PDB entry 8KH5 | electron microscopy, 2.83 A resolution | chains B and E of the 5 polymer chains in the assembly

Chain B:
Molecule: Guanine nucleotide-binding protein G(s) subunit alpha isoforms short
Source organism: Homo sapiens
UniProt: P63092 (GNAS2_HUMAN); the construct has insertions or renumbered stretches relative to UniProt, so the offset changes along the chain: 6-61 = UniProt 6-61; 193-195 = UniProt 62-64; 204-254 = UniProt 204-254; 265-394 = UniProt 265-394
Amino-acid sequence (248 residues; each row starts with the number of its first residue; note: 141 numbers in that range are skipped by the numbering (no residue carries them; nothing is unmodelled there)):
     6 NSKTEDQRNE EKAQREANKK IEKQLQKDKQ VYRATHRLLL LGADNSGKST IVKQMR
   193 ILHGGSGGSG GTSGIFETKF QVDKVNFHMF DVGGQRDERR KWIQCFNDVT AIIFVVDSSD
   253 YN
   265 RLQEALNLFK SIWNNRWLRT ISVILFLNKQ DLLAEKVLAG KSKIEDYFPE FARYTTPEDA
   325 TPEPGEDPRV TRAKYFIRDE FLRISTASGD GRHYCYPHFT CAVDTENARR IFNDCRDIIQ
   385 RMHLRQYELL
Disordered / not traced: 6-11, 193-206
Differences from the reference sequence: engineered mutation Asp49 (Gly in P63092), Asn50 (Glu in P63092), Asp249 (Ala in P63092), Asp252 (Ser in P63092); linker (196-203); conflict Ala372 (Ile in P63092), Ile375 (Val in P63092)

Chain E:
Molecule: Nanobody 35
Source organism: Lama glama
Notes: antibody fragment or engineered binder
Amino-acid sequence (160 residues; each row starts with the number of its first residue; numbers below 1 keep their minus sign (Met-21 is residue -21)):
   -21 MKYLLPTAAA GLLLLAAQPA MAQVQLQESG GGLVQPGGSL RLSCAASGFT FSNYKMNWVR
    39 QAPGKGLEWV SDISQSGASI SYTGSVKGRF TISRDNAKNT LYLQMNSLKP EDTAVYYCAR
    99 CPAPFTRDCF DVTSTTYAYR GQGTQVTVSS HHHHHHEPEA
Disordered / not traced: -21 to 0, 129-138
Disulfide bonds: Cys22-Cys96, Cys99-Cys107

Interface between chain B and chain E:
Contacting residue pairs (21):
  Arg228(B) with Thr114(E)
  Asp229(B) with Thr111(E); Ser112(E), hydrogen bond (side chain-backbone); Thr113(E)
  Glu230(B) with Thr111(E); Thr114(E)
  Arg232(B) with Pro100(E); Phe108(E); Tyr115(E)
  Gln267(B) with Trp47(E)
  Asn271(B) with Trp47(E)
  Ser275(B) with Asp106(E); Cys107(E), hydrogen bond (side chain-backbone); Phe108(E)
  Asn278(B) with Arg105(E), hydrogen bond
  Asn279(B) with Asp106(E)
  Arg283(B) with Arg105(E)
  Tyr311(B) with Gly62(E); Ser63(E)
  Pro313(B) with Gly62(E)
  Glu314(B) with Lys65(E), salt bridge
Interface residues without a listed pair, chain B (20 interface residues in all): Arg231, Ile235, Leu272, Lys274, Arg280, Asp310, Ser352
Interface residues without a listed pair, chain E (18 interface residues in all): Asp50, Ser59, Thr61, Ala116

In short:
20 residues of chain B and 18 residues of chain E are in contact, with 3 hydrogen bonds and 1 salt bridge.
Polar contacts include Glu314(B)-Lys65(E), Asp229(B)-Ser112(E) and Ser275(B)-Cys107(E).
Here chain B is Guanine nucleotide-binding protein G(s) subunit alpha isoforms short (Homo sapiens) and chain
E is Nanobody 35 (Lama glama). Entry 8KH5 (Cryo-EM structure of the GPR174-Gs complex bound to endogenous
lysoPS) was determined by electron microscopy together with 8KGK and 8KH4 from the same study.
